PDB entry 7JMQ | X-ray diffraction, 1.60 A resolution | chains A and B

Chain A:
Protein: Tryptophan synthase alpha chain
Organism: Salmonella typhimurium (strain LT2 / SGSC1412 / ATCC 700720)
Notes: EC 4.2.1.20
Reference sequence: P00929 (TRPA_SALTY); numbering as in UniProt (aligned over 1-268)
Sequence (268 residues; row label = number of the first residue in the row):
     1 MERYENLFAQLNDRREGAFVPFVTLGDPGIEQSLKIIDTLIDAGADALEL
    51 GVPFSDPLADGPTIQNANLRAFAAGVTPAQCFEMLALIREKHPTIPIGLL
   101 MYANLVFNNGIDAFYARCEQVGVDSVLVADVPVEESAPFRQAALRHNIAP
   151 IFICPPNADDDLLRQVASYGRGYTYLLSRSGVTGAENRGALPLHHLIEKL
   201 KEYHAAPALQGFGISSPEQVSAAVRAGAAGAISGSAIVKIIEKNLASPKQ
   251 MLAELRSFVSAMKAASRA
Bound ions: Cs+: Ala-167, Gly-170
Residues lining bound ligands: F9F (2-({[4-(trifluoromethoxy)phenyl]sulfonyl}amino)ethyl dihydrogen phosphate): Phe-22, Glu-49, Ala-59, Asp-60, Ile-64, Leu-100, Leu-127, Ala-129, Ile-153, Tyr-175, Leu-177, Arg-179, Thr-183, Gly-184, Ala-185, Phe-212, Gly-213, Ile-214, Ile-232, Ser-233, Gly-234, Ser-235
UniProt features mapped onto this chain:
  - active site (Proton acceptor): Glu-49, Asp-60

Chain B:
Protein: Tryptophan synthase beta chain
Organism: Salmonella typhimurium (strain LT2 / SGSC1412 / ATCC 700720)
Notes: EC 4.2.1.20
Reference sequence: P0A2K1 (TRPB_SALTY); residues 1-397 here = UniProt positions 1-397
Sequence (397 residues; row label = number of the first residue in the row):
     1 MTTLLNPYFGEFGGMYVPQILMPALNQLEEAFVSAQKDPEFQAQFADLLK
    51 NYAGRPTALTKCQNITAGTRTTLYLKREDLLHGGAHKTNQVLGQALLAKR
   101 MGKSEIIAETGAGQHGVASALASALLGLKCRIYMGAKDVERQSPNVFRMR
   151 LMGAEVIPVHSGSATLKDACNEALRDWSGSYETAHYMLGTAAGPHPYPTI
   201 VREFQRMIGEETKAQILDKEGRLPDAVIACVGGGSNAIGMFADFINDTSV
   251 GLIGVEPGGHGIETGEHGAPLKHGRVGIYFGMKAPMMQTADGQIEESYSI
   301 SAGLDFPSVGPQHAYLNSIGRADYVSITDDEALEAFKTLCRHEGIIPALE
   351 SSHALAHALKMMREQPEKEQLLVVNLAGRGDKDIFTVHDILKARGEI
Not modelled in the structure: 1
Sequence notes: engineered mutation Ala-377 (Ser in P0A2K1)
Bound ions: Cs+: Thr-66, Thr-69, Thr-71; Na+: Val-231, Gly-232, Glu-256
Residues lining bound ligands: KOU ((E)-N-({3-hydroxy-2-methyl-5-[(phosphonooxy)methyl]pyridin-4-yl}methylidene)-L-serine): Ala-85, His-86, Lys-87, Glu-109, Thr-110, Gly-111, Ala-112, Gly-113, Gln-114, His-115, Leu-166, Gly-189, Thr-190, Cys-230, Val-231, Gly-232, Gly-233, Gly-234, Ser-235, Asn-236, Ala-302, Gly-303, Leu-304, Asp-305, Ala-348, Glu-350, Lys-382
UniProt features mapped onto this chain:
  - modified residue: Lys-87 (N6-(pyridoxal phosphate)lysine)

Interface between chain A and chain B:
Pairs across the interface (66; chain A residue first):
  Pro-53(A) with Gln-293(B), hydrogen bond (backbone-side chain)
  Phe-54(A) with Gly-292(B); Gln-293(B)
  Ser-55(A) with Lys-167(B); Gln-293(B), hydrogen bond (backbone-side chain); Ile-294(B), hydrogen bond (side chain-backbone)
  Asp-56(A) with Lys-167(B), salt bridge; Asp-168(B); Asn-171(B), hydrogen bond; Tyr-279(B), hydrogen bond; Ile-294(B)
  Pro-57(A) with Arg-175(B), hydrogen bond (backbone-side chain)
  Leu-58(A) with Pro-18(B); Arg-175(B)
  Asp-60(A) with Arg-175(B), hydrogen bond (backbone-side chain)
  Gln-65(A) with Ser-161(B); Arg-175(B)
  Leu-69(A) with Gly-162(B)
  Phe-72(A) with Gln-293(B)
  Thr-77(A) with Asp-291(B)
  Pro-78(A) with Asp-291(B)
  Ala-103(A) with Ile-278(B), hydrophobic
  Asn-104(A) with Gly-277(B); Ile-278(B), hydrogen bond (side chain-backbone); Gln-288(B), hydrogen bond; Gly-292(B), hydrogen bond (side chain-backbone); Ile-294(B)
  Leu-105(A) with Asp-291(B); Gly-292(B)
  Phe-107(A) with Val-276(B); Gly-277(B); Ile-278(B), hydrophobic; Lys-283(B)
  Asn-108(A) with Arg-275(B), hydrogen bond; Gln-288(B); Ala-290(B), hydrogen bond (side chain-backbone); Asp-291(B), hydrogen bond (side chain-backbone); Gly-292(B)
  Ala-129(A) with Pro-18(B)
  Asp-130(A) with Tyr-16(B); Val-17(B), hydrogen bond (backbone-backbone); Pro-18(B)
  Pro-132(A) with Met-15(B); Val-17(B); Gln-19(B); Met-22(B), hydrophobic
  Val-133(A) with Gln-19(B), hydrogen bond (backbone-side chain)
  Glu-134(A) with Gln-19(B), hydrogen bond; Met-22(B)
  Glu-135(A) with Tyr-8(B), hydrogen bond; Gly-14(B); Met-15(B), hydrogen bond (side chain-backbone); Tyr-16(B), hydrogen bond
  Ile-153(A) with Gln-19(B)
  Pro-155(A) with Gln-19(B)
  Asn-157(A) with Ile-20(B), hydrogen bond (side chain-backbone); Pro-23(B); Tyr-181(B), hydrogen bond
  Leu-162(A) with Gln-19(B)
  Ser-180(A) with Ile-20(B); Ser-178(B); Gly-179(B)
  Gly-181(A) with Ser-178(B), hydrogen bond (backbone-backbone); Gly-179(B)
  Val-182(A) with Arg-175(B); Ser-178(B)
Also at the interface, not in a pair above, chain A (37 interface residues in all): Ala-59, Asn-109, Val-131, Phe-139, Pro-156, Leu-177, Arg-179
Also at the interface, not in a pair above, chain B (36 interface residues in all): Thr-2, Glu-172, Leu-174, Met-286, Thr-289

Summary:
37 residues of chain A face 36 of chain B across their interface; the contacts include 22 hydrogen bonds and 1
salt bridge. Polar pairs include Asp-56(A)/Lys-167(B), Pro-53(A)/Gln-293(B) and Ser-55(A)/Gln-293(B). Bound to
chain A: compound F9F. Chain B binds compound KOU.
Chain A is Tryptophan synthase alpha chain and chain B is Tryptophan synthase beta chain, both from Salmonella
typhimurium (strain LT2 / SGSC1412 / ATCC 700720); the structure, The external aldimine form of the mutant
beta-S377A Salmonella thypi tryptophan synthase in open conformation showing ..., was determined by X-ray
diffraction.
